6X23 - chains A and B; structure by X-ray diffraction, 2.15 A resolution.

== Chain A ==
Protein: mbSHANK1 protein
Organism: Monosiga brevicollis
Notes: fragment: PDZ domain
UniProt: A9V7E4 (A9V7E4_MONBE); numbering as in UniProt (aligned over 442-544)
Chain sequence (105 residues; numbered 440 to 544; the number before each row is that of its first residue):
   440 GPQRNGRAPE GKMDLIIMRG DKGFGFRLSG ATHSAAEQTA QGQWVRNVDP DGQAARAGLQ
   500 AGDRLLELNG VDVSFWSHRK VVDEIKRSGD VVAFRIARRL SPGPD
Disordered / not traced: 440-446, 473-478, 542-544
Sequence notes: expression tag (440-441)

== Chain B ==
Protein: G protein-activated inward rectifier potassium channel 3
Notes: fragment: peptide
UniProt: Q92806 (KCNJ9_HUMAN); residues 1-10 here correspond to UniProt positions 384-393 (UniProt number = residue number + 383)
Chain sequence (10 residues; numbered 1 to 10; the number before each row is that of its first residue):
     1 LPPPESESKV
Disordered / not traced: 1-3
Swiss-Prot annotation at these positions:
  - motif: Glu7 to Val10 (PDZ-binding)

== Chain A / chain B interface ==
Contacting residue pairs (27):
  Lys461(A) with Lys9(B), hydrogen bond (backbone-side chain)
  Gly462(A) with Val10(B)
  Phe463(A) with Val10(B), hydrogen bond (backbone-backbone)
  Gly464(A) with Lys9(B); Val10(B), hydrogen bond (backbone-backbone)
  Phe465(A) with Lys9(B); Val10(B), hydrogen bond (backbone-backbone)
  Arg466(A) with Glu7(B); Ser8(B); Lys9(B)
  Leu467(A) with Ser6(B); Glu7(B); Ser8(B), hydrogen bond (backbone-backbone)
  Ser468(A) with Ser6(B)
  Gly469(A) with Glu5(B); Ser6(B), hydrogen bond (backbone-backbone)
  Ala470(A) with Glu5(B)
  Thr471(A) with Glu5(B), hydrogen bond (side chain-backbone); Ser6(B), hydrogen bond
  Arg485(A) with Glu7(B)
  Asp488(A) with Lys9(B), salt bridge
  His517(A) with Ser6(B), hydrogen bond (side chain-backbone); Glu7(B); Ser8(B), hydrogen bond
  Arg518(A) with Ser8(B)
  Val521(A) with Ser8(B)
  Ile524(A) with Val10(B), hydrophobic
Interface residues without a listed pair, chain A (19 interface residues in all): Arg458, Lys525
Interface residues without a listed pair, chain B (7 interface residues in all): Pro4

== In short ==
The interface between chain A and chain B involves 19 residues on one side and 7 on the other, with 10
hydrogen bonds and 1 salt bridge. Polar contacts include Asp488(A)-Lys9(B), Lys461(A)-Lys9(B) and
Gly464(A)-Val10(B).
Here chain A is mbSHANK1 protein (Monosiga brevicollis) and chain B is G protein-activated inward rectifier
potassium channel 3. Entry 6X23 (PDZ domain from choanoflagellate SHANK1 (mbSHANK1) bound to GIRK3 peptide)
was determined by X-ray diffraction.
